Entry 1E8V (X-ray diffraction, 2.00 A resolution); this record covers chains A and B.

# Chain A (and B)
Molecule: Hemagglutinin-neuraminidase
From: Newcastle disease virus
Notes: EC 3.2.1.18; fragment: head domain, residues 124-577; chain B of this document is another copy of the same molecule, construct and numbering; everything in this record applies to it too
UniProt: Q9Q2W5 (Q9Q2W5); numbering as in UniProt (aligned over 124-577)
Sequence (454 residues; row label = number of the first residue in the row):
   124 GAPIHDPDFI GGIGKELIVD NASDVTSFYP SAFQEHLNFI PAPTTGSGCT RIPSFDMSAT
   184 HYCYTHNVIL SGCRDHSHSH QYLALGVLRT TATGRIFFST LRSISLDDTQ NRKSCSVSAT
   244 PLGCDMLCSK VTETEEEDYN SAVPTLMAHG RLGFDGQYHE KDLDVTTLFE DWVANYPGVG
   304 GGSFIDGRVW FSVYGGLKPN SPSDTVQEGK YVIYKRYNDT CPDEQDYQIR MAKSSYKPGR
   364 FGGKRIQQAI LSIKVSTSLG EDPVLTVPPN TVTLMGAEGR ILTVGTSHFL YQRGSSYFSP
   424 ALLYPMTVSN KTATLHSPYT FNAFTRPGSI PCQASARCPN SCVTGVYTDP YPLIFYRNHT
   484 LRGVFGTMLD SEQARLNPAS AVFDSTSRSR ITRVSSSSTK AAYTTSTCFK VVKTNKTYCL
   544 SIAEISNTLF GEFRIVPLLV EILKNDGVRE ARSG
Disordered / not traced: 571-577 (chain B: 570-577)
Disulfides: Cys172-Cys196, Cys186-Cys247, Cys238-Cys251, Cys344-Cys461, Cys455-Cys465, Cys531-Cys542
Covalent attachments: N-acetylglucosamine (NAG) linked to Asn341, Asn481
Metal / ion sites: Ca2+: Asp261, Ser264, Val266, Val296
Ligand contacts: 2-deoxy-2,3-dehydro-N-acetyl-neuraminic acid (DAN): Arg174, Ile175, Ser237, Glu258, Tyr299, Tyr317, Arg363, Phe364, Glu401, Arg416, Val466, Arg498, Tyr526

# Chain A / chain B interface
Contacting residue pairs - 87 pairs, chain A then chain B:
  Phe156(A) - Thr168(B)
  Gln157(A) - Thr167(B)  hydrogen bond (backbone-side chain)
  Gln157(A) - Thr168(B)
  Glu158(A) - Pro166(B)
  Glu158(A) - Thr167(B)  hydrogen bond (side chain-backbone)
  Glu158(A) - Thr168(B)  hydrogen bond
  Glu158(A) - Gly171(B)
  Glu158(A) - Leu193(B)
  His159(A) - Thr167(B)  hydrogen bond (backbone-side chain)
  Leu160(A) - Tyr205(B)  hydrophobic
  Leu160(A) - Ser226(B)
  Leu160(A) - Ser228(B)
  Asn161(A) - Pro164(B)
  Asn161(A) - Ala165(B)  hydrogen bond (side chain-backbone)
  Asn161(A) - Pro166(B)
  Asn161(A) - Thr167(B)
  Pro164(A) - Asn161(B)
  Ala165(A) - Asn161(B)  hydrogen bond (backbone-side chain)
  Pro166(A) - Glu158(B)
  Pro166(A) - Asn161(B)
  Thr167(A) - Gln157(B)  hydrogen bond (side chain-backbone)
  Thr167(A) - Glu158(B)  hydrogen bond (backbone-side chain)
  Thr167(A) - His159(B)  hydrogen bond (side chain-backbone)
  Thr167(A) - Asn161(B)
  Thr167(A) - Pro560(B)
  Thr167(A) - Leu561(B)
  Thr168(A) - Phe156(B)
  Thr168(A) - Gln157(B)
  Thr168(A) - Glu158(B)  hydrogen bond
  Gly171(A) - Glu158(B)
  Leu193(A) - Glu158(B)
  Leu193(A) - Arg218(B)
  Tyr205(A) - Leu160(B)  hydrophobic
  Thr214(A) - Ser228(B)
  Thr214(A) - Asp230(B)
  Ala215(A) - Asp230(B)  hydrogen bond (backbone-backbone)
  Ala215(A) - Asp231(B)
  Thr216(A) - Asp230(B)  hydrogen bond
  Thr216(A) - Asp231(B)
  Arg218(A) - Leu193(B)
  Arg218(A) - Asp230(B)
  Phe220(A) - Ser226(B)
  Phe220(A) - Ile227(B)  hydrophobic
  Phe220(A) - Ser228(B)
  Ser222(A) - Ser226(B)  hydrogen bond (side chain-backbone)
  Thr223(A) - Leu224(B)
  Thr223(A) - Ser226(B)
  Leu224(A) - Thr223(B)
  Leu224(A) - Leu224(B)
  Leu224(A) - Arg225(B)
  Arg225(A) - Leu224(B)
  Ser226(A) - Leu160(B)
  Ser226(A) - Phe220(B)
  Ser226(A) - Ser222(B)  hydrogen bond (backbone-side chain)
  Ser226(A) - Thr223(B)
  Ile227(A) - Phe220(B)  hydrophobic
  Ser228(A) - Leu160(B)
  Ser228(A) - Thr214(B)
  Ser228(A) - Phe220(B)
  Asp230(A) - Thr214(B)
  Asp230(A) - Ala215(B)  hydrogen bond (backbone-backbone)
  Asp230(A) - Thr216(B)  hydrogen bond
  Asp230(A) - Arg218(B)
  Asp231(A) - Ala215(B)
  Asp231(A) - Thr216(B)
  Val517(A) - Phe553(B)  hydrophobic
  Ser518(A) - Leu552(B)
  Ile548(A) - Leu552(B)  hydrophobic
  Asn550(A) - Arg557(B)  hydrogen bond
  Thr551(A) - Thr551(B)
  Thr551(A) - Arg557(B)  hydrogen bond (backbone-side chain)
  Leu552(A) - Ser518(B)
  Leu552(A) - Ile548(B)  hydrophobic
  Leu552(A) - Arg557(B)
  Phe553(A) - Val517(B)  hydrophobic
  Phe553(A) - Arg557(B)
  Phe553(A) - Val559(B)  hydrophobic
  Phe553(A) - Leu561(B)  hydrophobic
  Arg557(A) - Asn550(B)  hydrogen bond
  Arg557(A) - Thr551(B)  hydrogen bond (side chain-backbone)
  Arg557(A) - Leu552(B)
  Arg557(A) - Phe553(B)
  Arg557(A) - Arg557(B)
  Val559(A) - Phe553(B)  hydrophobic
  Pro560(A) - Thr167(B)
  Leu561(A) - Thr167(B)
  Leu561(A) - Phe553(B)  hydrophobic
Also at the interface, not in a pair above, chain A (42 interface residues in all): Val191, Thr522, Ser549
Also at the interface, not in a pair above, chain B (42 interface residues in all): Val191, Thr522, Ser549

# In short
Chain A and chain B each contribute 42 residues to their interface, with 20 hydrogen bonds. Polar contacts
include Gln157(A)-Thr167(B), Glu158(A)-Thr167(B) and Glu158(A)-Thr168(B). Bound to chain A:
2-deoxy-2,3-dehydro-N-acetyl-neuraminic acid. N-acetylglucosamine is covalently linked to Asn341(A) and
Asn481(A).
Chain A and chain B are both Hemagglutinin-neuraminidase (Newcastle disease virus); the structure, Structure
of the multifunctional paramyxovirus hemagglutinin-neuraminidase, was determined by X-ray diffraction together
with 1E8T and 1E8U from the same study.
